Entry 1EYX (X-ray diffraction, 2.25 A resolution); this record covers chains A and K of the 6 polymer chains in the assembly.

# Chain A (and K)
Molecule: R-phycoerythrin
From: Gracilaria chilensis
Notes: fragment: alpha chain; chain K of this document is another copy of the same molecule, construct and numbering; everything in this record applies to it too
Reference sequence: Q7SIG0 (Q7SIG0_GRACH); residues 1-164 here = UniProt positions 1-164
Sequence (164 residues; each row starts with the number of its first residue):
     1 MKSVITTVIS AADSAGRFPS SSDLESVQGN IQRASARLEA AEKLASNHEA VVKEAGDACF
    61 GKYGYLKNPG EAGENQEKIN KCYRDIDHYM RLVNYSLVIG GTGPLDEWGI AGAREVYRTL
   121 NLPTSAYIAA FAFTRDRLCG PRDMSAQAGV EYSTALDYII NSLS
Covalently attached groups: phycocyanobilin (CYC) linked to C82, C139
Small-molecule neighbours:
  - phycocyanobilin (CYC), molecule 1: R33, Q147, V150, E151
  - phycocyanobilin (CYC), molecule 2: K43, L44, N47, A50, V51, E54, T134, R137, L138, G140, R142, D143, M144, Y152
  - phycocyanobilin (CYC), molecule 3: C59, F60, L66, A72, G73, K78, K81, R84, D85, H88, Y89, L92, W108, V116, Y117, L120, L122, P123, A126, Y127
Curated features (UniProtKB/Swiss-Prot):
  - binding site ((2R,3E)-phycoerythrobilin): N47, K81, C82, R84, H88, R137, C139, R142

# Interface between chain A and chain K
Pairs across the interface (44):
  K2(A) with R17(K); S22(K); D23(K), salt bridge
  S3(A) with S22(K)
  V4(A) with S22(K); S26(K)
  T7(A) with A11(K)
  A11(A) with T7(K)
  R17(A) with T102(K), hydrogen bond; D106(K), salt bridge; Y158(K)
  S21(A) with G100(K); G101(K); T102(K)
  S22(A) with K2(K); S3(K); V4(K); G100(K)
  D23(A) with K2(K), salt bridge
  E25(A) with G29(K); N30(K); R33(K); R37(K), salt bridge; E151(K)
  S26(A) with V4(K); S26(K)
  Q28(A) with G29(K); Q32(K)
  G29(A) with E25(K); Q28(K); G29(K)
  N30(A) with E25(K)
  Q32(A) with Q28(K); Q32(K)
  R33(A) with E25(K)
  R37(A) with E25(K), salt bridge
  G100(A) with S21(K); S22(K)
  G101(A) with S21(K)
  T102(A) with R17(K), hydrogen bond; S21(K)
  D106(A) with R17(K), salt bridge
  E151(A) with E25(K)
  Y158(A) with R17(K), hydrogen bond
Other interface residues (no listed pair), chain A (25 interface residues in all): S20, A34
Other interface residues (no listed pair), chain K (24 interface residues in all): S20

# In short
The interface between chain A and chain K involves 25 residues on one side and 24 on the other, with 3
hydrogen bonds and 6 salt bridges. Among the polar pairs are K2(A)-D23(K), R17(A)-D106(K) and E25(A)-R37(K).
Bound to chain A: phycocyanobilin.
Both chains are R-phycoerythrin (Gracilaria chilensis). Entry 1EYX (Crystal structure of R-phycoerythrin at
2.2 angstroms) was determined by X-ray diffraction.
